PDB entry 8W8D | electron microscopy, 2.80 A resolution | chains E and e of the 12 polymer chains in the assembly

Chain E:
Molecule: Transcription termination factor Rho
Organism: Escherichia coli (strain K12)
Notes: EC 3.6.4.-
UniProtKB: P0AG30 (RHO_ECOLI); numbering as in UniProt (aligned over 1-419)
Chain sequence (419 residues; each row starts with the number of its first residue):
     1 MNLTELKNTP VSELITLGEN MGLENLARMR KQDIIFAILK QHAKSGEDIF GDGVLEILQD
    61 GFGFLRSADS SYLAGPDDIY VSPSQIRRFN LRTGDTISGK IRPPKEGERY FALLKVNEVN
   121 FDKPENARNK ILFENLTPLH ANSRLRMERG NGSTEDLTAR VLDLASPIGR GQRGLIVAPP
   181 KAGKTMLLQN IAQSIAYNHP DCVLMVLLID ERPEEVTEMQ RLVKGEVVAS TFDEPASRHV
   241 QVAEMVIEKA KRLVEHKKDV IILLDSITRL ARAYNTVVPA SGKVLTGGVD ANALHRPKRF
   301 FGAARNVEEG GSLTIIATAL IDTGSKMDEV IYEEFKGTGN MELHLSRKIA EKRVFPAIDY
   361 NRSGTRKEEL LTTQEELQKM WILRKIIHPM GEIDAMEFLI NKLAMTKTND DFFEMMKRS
Not modelled in the structure: 418-419
Curated features (UniProtKB/Swiss-Prot):
  - region: G61 to R66 (RNA-binding 1), D78 to Y80 (RNA-binding 1), E108 to Y110 (RNA-binding 1), V284 to G288 (RNA-binding 2)
  - binding site (ATP): G169 to G174, K181 to M186, R212
  - site: K326 (RNA-binding 2)
  - mutagenesis: F62 (F62L/A: Defective for RNA-binding), F64 (F64L/A: Defective for RNA-binding), K181 (K181Q: Partial loss of ATPase, helicase and termination activity), K184 (K184Q: Improves ATPase and helicase activity but reduced termination activity), C202 (C202G/S: Does not affect the kinetics of ATP hydrolysis and inhibition by bicyclomycin), D265 (D265N: Loss of ATPase activity, helicase and termination activity)
From the paper describing this entry:
  - mutagenesis - Y80A/R88A/F89A: abolished binding to PBS ligand

Chain e:
Molecule: Protein rof
Organism: Escherichia coli (strain K12)
UniProtKB: P0AFW8 (ROF_ECOLI); numbering as in UniProt (aligned over 1-84)
Chain sequence (84 residues; row label = number of the first residue in the row):
     1 MNDTYQPINC DDYDNLELAC QHHLMLTLEL KDGEKLQAKA SDLVSRKNVE YLVVEAAGET
    61 RELRLDKITS FSHPEIGTVV VSES
Not modelled in the structure: 1-4, 80-84

Interface between chain E and chain e:
Residue-residue contacts - 10 pairs, chain E then chain e:
  S82(E) - D14(e)
  S84(E) - D14(e)  hydrogen bond
  S84(E) - E17(e)  hydrogen bond
  Q85(E) - C10(e)  hydrogen bond
  R88(E) - C10(e)
  R88(E) - Y13(e)
  R88(E) - E50(e)  salt bridge
  R102(E) - D11(e)  salt bridge
  K105(E) - D11(e)  salt bridge
  L114(E) - C10(e)  hydrogen bond (backbone-backbone)
Interface residues without a listed pair, chain E (10 interface residues in all): R87, L113, K115
Interface residues without a listed pair, chain e (8 interface residues in all): I8, N9
Interface features reported in the paper:
  - hot spots on chain e (mutagenesis) - N9A/D11A/D12A, R46A/K47A/N48A: decreased binding to Transcription termination factor Rho (chain E)

Overview:
10 residues of chain E and 8 residues of chain e are in contact; the contacts include 4 hydrogen bonds and 3
salt bridges. Polar pairs include R88(E)-E50(e), R102(E)-D11(e) and K105(E)-D11(e). The paper reports that
N9A/D11A/D12A and R46A/K47A/N48A of chain e reduce binding to Transcription termination factor Rho (chain E);
Y80A/R88A/F89A of chain E abolish binding to PBS ligand.
Chain E is Transcription termination factor Rho and chain e is Protein rof, both from Escherichia coli (strain
K12); the structure, Structural mechanism of inhibition of the Rho transcription termination factor by Rof,
was determined by electron microscopy.
